4KN4 - chains B and D of the 6 polymer chains in the assembly; structure by X-ray diffraction, 3.96 A resolution.

[Chain B]
Protein: DNA-directed RNA polymerase subunit alpha
Organism: Escherichia coli
Notes: EC 2.7.7.6
Reference sequence: P0A7Z4 (RPOA_ECOLI); residue numbers follow UniProt; this construct covers 1-329
Sequence (329 residues; row label = number of the first residue in the row):
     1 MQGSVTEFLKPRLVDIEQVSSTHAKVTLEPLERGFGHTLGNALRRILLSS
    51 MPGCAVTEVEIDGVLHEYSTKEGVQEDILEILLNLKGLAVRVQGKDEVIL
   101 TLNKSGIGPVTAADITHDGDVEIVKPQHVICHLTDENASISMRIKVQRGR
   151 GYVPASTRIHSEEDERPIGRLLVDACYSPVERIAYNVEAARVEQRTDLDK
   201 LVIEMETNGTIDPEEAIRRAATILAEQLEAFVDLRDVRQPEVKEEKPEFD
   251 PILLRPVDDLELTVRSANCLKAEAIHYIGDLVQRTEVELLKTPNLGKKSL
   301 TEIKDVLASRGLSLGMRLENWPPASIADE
Unresolved in the structure: 1-5, 158-167, 237-329
Swiss-Prot annotation at these positions:
  - region: E162 to E165 (Required for interaction with Crp at class II promoters)
  - modified residue: R265 (ADP-ribosylarginine), K297 (N6-acetyllysine), K298 (N6-acetyllysine)
  - mutagenesis: R45 (R45C: In rpoA112; temperature-sensitive, blocks RNA polymerase assembly), E162 to E165 (5-fold decrease in CRP-class II promoter-dependent transcription), E165 (E165K: 5-fold decrease in CRP-class II promoter-dependent transcription), R191 (R191C: In rpoA101; temperature-sensitive)

[Chain D]
Protein: DNA-directed RNA polymerase subunit beta'
Organism: Escherichia coli
Notes: EC 2.7.7.6
Reference sequence: P0A8T7 (RPOC_ECOLI); residues 1-1407 here = UniProt positions 1-1407
Sequence (1407 residues; each row starts with the number of its first residue):
     1 MKDLLKFLKAQTKTEEFDAIKIALASPDMIRSWSFGEVKKPETINYRTFK
    51 PERDGLFCARIFGPVKDYECLCGKYKRLKHRGVICEKCGVEVTQTKVRRE
   101 RMGHIELASPTAHIWFLKSLPSRIGLLLDMPLRDIERVLYFESYVVIEGG
   151 MTNLERQQILTEEQYLDALEEFGDEFDAKMGAEAIQALLKSMDLEQECEQ
   201 LREELNETNSETKRKKLTKRIKLLEAFVQSGNKPEWMILTVLPVLPPDLR
   251 PLVPLDGGRFATSDLNDLYRRVINRNNRLKRLLDLAAPDIIVRNEKRMLQ
   301 EAVDALLDNGRRGRAITGSNKRPLKSLADMIKGKQGRFRQNLLGKRVDYS
   351 GRSVITVGPYLRLHQCGLPKKMALELFKPFIYGKLELRGLATTIKAAKKM
   401 VEREEAVVWDILDEVIREHPVLLNRAPTLHRLGIQAFEPVLIEGKAIQLH
   451 PLVCAAYNADFDGDQMAVHVPLTLEAQLEARALMMSTNNILSPANGEPII
   501 VPSQDVVLGLYYMTRDCVNAKGEGMVLTGPKEAERLYRSGLASLHARVKV
   551 RITEYEKDANGELVAKTSLKDTTVGRAILWMIVPKGLPYSIVNQALGKKA
   601 ISKMLNTCYRILGLKPTVIFADQIMYTGFAYAARSGASVGIDDMVIPEKK
   651 HEIISEAEAEVAEIQEQFQSGLVTAGERYNKVIDIWAAANDRVSKAMMDN
   701 LQTETVINRDGQEEKQVSFNSIYMMADSGARGSAAQIRQLAGMRGLMAKP
   751 DGSIIETPITANFREGLNVLQYFISTHGARKGLADTALKTANSGYLTRRL
   801 VDVAQDLVVTEDDCGTHEGIMMTPVIEGGDVKEPLRDRVLGRVTAEDVLK
   851 PGTADILVPRNTLLHEQWCDLLEENSVDAVKVRSVVSCDTDFGVCAHCYG
   901 RDLARGHIINKGEAIGVIAAQSIGEPGTQLTMRTFHIGGAASRAAAESSI
   951 QVKNKGSIKLSNVKSVVNSSGKLVITSRNTELKLIDEFGRTKESYKVPYG
  1001 AVLAKGDGEQVAGGETVANWDPHTMPVITEVSGFVRFTDMIDGQTITRQT
  1051 DELTGLSSLVVLDSAERTAGGKDLRPALKIVDAQGNDVLIPGTDMPAQYF
  1101 LPGKAIVQLEDGVQISSGDTLARIPQESGGTKDITGGLPRVADLFEARRP
  1151 KEPAILAEISGIVSFGKETKGKRRLVITPVDGSDPYEEMIPKWRQLNVFE
  1201 GERVERGDVISDGPEAPHDILRLRGVHAVTRYIVNEVQDVYRLQGVKIND
  1251 KHIEVIVRQMLRKATIVNAGSSDFLEGEQVEYSRVKIANRELEANGKVGA
  1301 TYSRDLLGITKASLATESFISAASFQETTRVLTEAAVAGKRDELRGLKEN
  1351 VIVGRLIPAGTGYAYHQDRMRRRAAGEAPAAPQVTAEDASASLAELLNAG
  1401 LGGSDNE
Unresolved in the structure: 1-7, 334-343, 934-1132, 1377-1407
Swiss-Prot annotation at these positions:
  - binding site (Zn(2+)): C70, C72, C85, C88, C814, C888, C895, C898
  - binding site (Mg(2+)): D460, D462, D464
  - modified residue: K983 (N6-acetyllysine)
  - mutagenesis: Q504 (Q504P: Resistant to antibiotics salinamide A and B), N690 (N690D: Resistant to antibiotics salinamide A and B), M697 (M697V: Resistant to antibiotics salinamide A and B), A735 (A735T: Resistant to antibiotics salinamide A and B), R738 (R738C/H/P/S: Resistant to antibiotics salinamide A and B), A748 (A748E: Resistant to antibiotics salinamide A and B), P758 (P758S/T: Resistant to antibiotics salinamide A and B), F763 (F763C: Resistant to antibiotics salinamide A and B), S775 (S775A: Resistant to antibiotics salinamide A and B), A779 (A779T/V: Resistant to antibiotics salinamide A and B), R780 (R780C: Resistant to antibiotics salinamide A and B), G782 (G782A/C: Resistant to antibiotics salinamide A and B), 1 further mutagenesis entry in UniProt
Ion coordination: Zn2+ site 1: C70, C72, C85, C88; Mg2+: D462, D464; Zn2+ site 2: C814, C888, C895, C898

[Chain B / chain D interface]
Contacting residue pairs (27):
  R44(B) with Y537(D)
  R45(B) with R538(D), hydrogen bond (backbone-side chain)
  L48(B) with E534(D); Y537(D), hydrophobic; R538(D)
  S49(B) with R538(D), hydrogen bond
  L83(B) with V526(D); L527(D), hydrophobic; R551(D)
  N84(B) with R551(D)
  K86(B) with V526(D), hydrogen bond (side chain-backbone); R535(D)
  Y152(B) with L527(D); E534(D); R535(D), hydrogen bond
  D174(B) with R535(D), salt bridge
  C176(B) with K531(D)
  S178(B) with E534(D)
  V180(B) with E534(D)
  E181(B) with K531(D); E534(D)
  R182(B) with P530(D); M581(D), hydrogen bond
  R191(B) with E443(D), salt bridge
  E193(B) with D410(D)
  T196(B) with E443(D), hydrogen bond
  E206(B) with P530(D)
Interface residues without a listed pair, chain B (21 interface residues in all): P154, A155, I183
Interface residues without a listed pair, chain D (18 interface residues in all): L441, E523, M525, T528, A533, R634

[Overview]
The interface between chain B and chain D involves 21 residues on one side and 18 on the other, with 6
hydrogen bonds and 2 salt bridges. Polar pairs include D174(B)-R535(D), R191(B)-E443(D) and R45(B)-R538(D).
Here chain B is DNA-directed RNA polymerase subunit alpha and chain D is DNA-directed RNA polymerase subunit
beta', both from Escherichia coli. Entry 4KN4 (X-ray crystal structure of the Escherichia coli RNA polymerase
in complex with Benzoxazinorifamycin-2b) was determined by X-ray diffraction (same publication as 4KMU and
4KN7).
